7WEB - chains I and D of the 7 polymer chains in the assembly; structure by electron microscopy, 3.70 A resolution.

[Chain I]
Name: The light chain of Fab XGv347
From: Homo sapiens
Notes: antibody fragment or engineered binder
Chain sequence (107 residues; each row starts with the number of its first residue):
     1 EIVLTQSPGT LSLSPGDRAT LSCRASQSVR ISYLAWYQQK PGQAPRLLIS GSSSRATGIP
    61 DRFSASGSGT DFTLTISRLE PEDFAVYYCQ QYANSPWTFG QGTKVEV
Cystine bridges: C23-C89

[Chain D]
Name: Spike glycoprotein
From: Severe acute respiratory syndrome coronavirus 2
UniProtKB: P0DTC2 (SPIKE_SARS2); aligned to UniProt positions 1-1270 over residues 1-1270 (the alignment contains insertions or deletions, so no single offset holds)
Chain sequence (1270 residues; each row starts with the number of its first residue):
     1 MFVFLVLLPL VSSQCVNLTT RTQLPPAYTN SFTRGVYYPD KVFRSSVLHS TQDLFLPFFS
    61 NVTWFHVISG TNGTKRFDNP VLPFNDGVYF ASIEKSNIIR GWIFGTTLDS KTQSLLIVNN
   121 ATNVVIKVCE FQFCNDPFLD HKNNKSWMES EFRVYSSANN CTFEYVSQPF LMDLEGKQGN
   181 FKNLREFVFK NIDGYFKIYS KHTPILVREP EDLPQGFSAL EPLVDLPIGI NITRFQTLLA
   241 LHRSYLTPGD SSSGWTAGAA AYYVGYLQPR TFLLKYNENG TITDAVDCAL DPLSETKCTL
   301 KSFTVEKGIY QTSNFRVQPT ESIVRFPNIT NLCPFDEVFN ATRFASVYAW NRKRISNCVA
   361 DYSVLYNLAP FFTFKCYGVS PTKLNDLCFT NVYADSFVIR GDEVRQIAPG QTGNIADYNY
   421 KLPDDFTGCV IAWNSNKLDS KVSGNYNYLY RLFRKSNLKP FERDISTEIY QAGNKPCNGV
   481 AGFNCYFPLR SYSFRPTYGV GHQPYRVVVL SFELLHAPAT VCGPKKSTNL VKNKCVNFNF
   541 NGLKGTGVLT ESNKKFLPFQ QFGRDIADTT DAVRDPQTLE ILDITPCSFG GVSVITPGTN
   601 TSNQVAVLYQ GVNCTEVPVA IHADQLTPTW RVYSTGSNVF QTRAGCLIGA EYVNNSYECD
   661 IPIGAGICAS YQTQTKSHRR ARSVASQSII AYTMSLGAEN SVAYSNNSIA IPTNFTISVT
   721 TEILPVSMTK TSVDCTMYIC GDSTECSNLL LQYGSFCTQL KRALTGIAVE QDKNTQEVFA
   781 QVKQIYKTPP IKYFGGFNFS QILPDPSKPS KRSFIEDLLF NKVTLADAGF IKQYGDCLGD
   841 IAARDLICAQ KFKGLTVLPP LLTDEMIAQY TSALLAGTIT SGWTFGAGAA LQIPFAMQMA
   901 YRFNGIGVTQ NVLYENQKLI ANQFNSAIGK IQDSLSSTAS ALGKLQDVVN HNAQALNTLV
   961 KQLSSKFGAI SSVLNDIFSR LDKVEAEVQI DRLITGRLQS LQTYVTQQLI RAAEIRASAN
  1021 LAATKMSECV LGQSKRVDFC GKGYHLMSFP QSAPHGVVFL HVTYVPAQEK NFTTAPAICH
  1081 DGKAHFPREG VFVSNGTHWF VTQRNFYEPQ IITTDNTFVS GNCDVVIGIV NNTVYDPLQP
  1141 ELDSFKEELD KYFKNHTSPD VDLGDISGIN ASVVNIQKEI DRLNEVAKNL NESLIDLQEL
  1201 GKYEQYIKWP WYIWLGFIAG LIAIVMVTIM LCCMTSCCSC LKGCCSCGSC CKFDEDDSEP
  1261 VLKGVKLHYT
Unresolved in the structure: 1-13, 69-74, 241-250, 674-685, 826-845, 1160-1270
Cystine bridges: C15-C134, C129-C161, C288-C298, C333-C358, C376-C429, C388-C522, C477-C485, C614-C646, C659-C668, C735-C757, C740-C746, C1029-C1040, C1079-C1123
Glycans and other covalent adducts: N-acetylglucosamine (NAG) linked to N17, N61, N143, N231, N600, N613, N654, N706, N714, N798, N1071, N1095, N1131, N1155
Construct notes: variant V67 (Ala in P0DTC2), I93 (Thr95 in P0DTC2), D140 (Gly142 in P0DTC2), D336 (Gly339 in P0DTC2), L368 (Ser371 in P0DTC2), P370 (Ser373 in P0DTC2), F372 (Ser375 in P0DTC2), N414 (Lys417 in P0DTC2), K437 (Asn440 in P0DTC2), S443 (Gly446 in P0DTC2), N474 (Ser477 in P0DTC2), K475 (Thr478 in P0DTC2), A481 (Glu484 in P0DTC2), R490 (Gln493 in P0DTC2), S493 (Gly496 in P0DTC2), R495 (Gln498 in P0DTC2), Y498 (Asn501 in P0DTC2), H502 (Tyr505 in P0DTC2), K544 (Thr547 in P0DTC2), G611 (Asp614 in P0DTC2), Y652 (His655 in P0DTC2), K676 (Asn679 in P0DTC2), H678 (Pro681 in P0DTC2), K761 (Asn764 in P0DTC2), Y793 (Asp796 in P0DTC2), K853 (Asn856 in P0DTC2), H951 (Gln954 in P0DTC2), K966 (Asn969 in P0DTC2), F978 (Leu981 in P0DTC2); insertion (209-211)
Swiss-Prot annotation at these positions:
  - lipidation (S-palmitoyl cysteine): C1240, C1247, C1250
  - glycosylation (N-linked (GlcNAc...) asparagine): N17 (complex), N61 (hybrid), N331 (complex), N603 (hybrid)

[Interface between chain I and chain D]
Pairs across the interface - 7 pairs, chain I then chain D:
  S32(I) - K475(D)
  Y33(I) - K475(D)
  Y33(I) - P476(D)
  G51(I) - K475(D)
  Y92(I) - F483(D)
  N94(I) - G482(D)
  N94(I) - F483(D)  hydrogen bond (side chain-backbone)
Interface residues without a listed pair, chain I (7 interface residues in all): S53, W97
Interface residues without a listed pair, chain D (5 interface residues in all): A481

[In short]
7 residues of chain I and 5 residues of chain D are in contact, with 1 hydrogen bond. Its one hydrogen-bonded
contact is N94(I)-F483(D). N-acetylglucosamine is covalently linked to N17(D), N61(D), N143(D), N231(D),
N600(D) and N613(D) and 8 more.
Here chain I is the light chain of Fab XGv347 (Homo sapiens) and chain D is Spike glycoprotein (Severe acute
respiratory syndrome coronavirus 2). Entry 7WEB (SARS-CoV-2 Omicron variant spike protein with two XGv347
binding to two open state RBDs) was determined by electron microscopy together with 7WE7, 7WE8, 7WE9, 7WEA,
7WEC, 7WED and 3 further entries from the same study.
